1W36 - chains B and Y of the 4 polymer chains in the assembly; structure by X-ray diffraction, 3.10 A resolution.

# Chain B
Protein: Exodeoxyribonuclease V beta chain
Source organism: Escherichia coli
Notes: EC 3.1.11.5
Reference sequence: P08394 (EX5B_ECOLI); residues 1-1180 here = UniProt positions 1-1180
Sequence (1180 residues; numbered 1 to 1180; the number before each row is that of its first residue):
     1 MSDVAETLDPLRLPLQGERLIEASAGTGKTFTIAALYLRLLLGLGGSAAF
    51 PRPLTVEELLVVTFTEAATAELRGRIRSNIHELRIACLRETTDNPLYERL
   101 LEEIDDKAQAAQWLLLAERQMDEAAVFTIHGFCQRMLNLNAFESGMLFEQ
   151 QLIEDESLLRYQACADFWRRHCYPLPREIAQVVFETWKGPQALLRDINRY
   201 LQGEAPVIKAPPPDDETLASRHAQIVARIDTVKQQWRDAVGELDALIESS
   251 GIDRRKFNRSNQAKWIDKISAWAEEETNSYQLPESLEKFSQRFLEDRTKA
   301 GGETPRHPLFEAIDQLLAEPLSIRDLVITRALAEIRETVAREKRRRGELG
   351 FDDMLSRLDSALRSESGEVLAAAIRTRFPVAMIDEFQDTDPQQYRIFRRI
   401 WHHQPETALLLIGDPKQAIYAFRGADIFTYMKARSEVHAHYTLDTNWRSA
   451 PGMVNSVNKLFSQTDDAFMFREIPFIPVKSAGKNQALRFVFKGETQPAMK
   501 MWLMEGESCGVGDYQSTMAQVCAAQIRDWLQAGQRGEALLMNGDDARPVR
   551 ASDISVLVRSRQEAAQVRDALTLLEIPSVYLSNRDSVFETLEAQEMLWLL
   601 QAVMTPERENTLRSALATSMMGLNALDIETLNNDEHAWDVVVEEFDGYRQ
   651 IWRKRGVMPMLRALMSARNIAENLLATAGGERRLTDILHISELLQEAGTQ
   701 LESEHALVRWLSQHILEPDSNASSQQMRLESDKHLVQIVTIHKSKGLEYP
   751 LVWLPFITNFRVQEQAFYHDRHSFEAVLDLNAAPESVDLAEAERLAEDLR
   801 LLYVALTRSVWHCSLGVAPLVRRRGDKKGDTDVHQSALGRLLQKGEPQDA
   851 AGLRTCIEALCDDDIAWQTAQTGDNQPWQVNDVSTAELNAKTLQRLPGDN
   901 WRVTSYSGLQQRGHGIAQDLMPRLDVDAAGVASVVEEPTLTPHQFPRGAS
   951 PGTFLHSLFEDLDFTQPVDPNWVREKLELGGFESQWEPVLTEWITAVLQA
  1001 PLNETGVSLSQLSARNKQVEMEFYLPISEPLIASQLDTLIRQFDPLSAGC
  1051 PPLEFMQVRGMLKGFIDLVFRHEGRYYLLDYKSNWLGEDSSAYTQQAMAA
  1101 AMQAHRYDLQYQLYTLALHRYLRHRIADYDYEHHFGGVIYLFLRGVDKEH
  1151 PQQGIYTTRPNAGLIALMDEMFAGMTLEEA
Unresolved in the structure: 289-304, 1175-1180
Curated features (UniProtKB/Swiss-Prot):
  - DNA-binding region: Ile252 to Arg254, Val511, Gly512, Ser560, Arg561, Arg761
  - active site: Asp1080 (For nuclease activity)
  - binding site (ATP): Ala23 to Thr30, Trp447
  - binding site (Mg(2+)): His956, Asp1067, Asp1080, Tyr1081
  - mutagenesis: Lys29 (K29Q: Subunit loses ATPase and 3'-5' helicase activity, holoenzyme has 3-5 fold less helicase activity, 20-fold less processivity), Tyr803 (Y803H: Large decrease in recombination, loss of Chi hotspot activity, decreased RecB helicase rate, retains nuclease activity but not Chi-sequence specificity, does not load RecA), Val804 (V804E: Large decrease in recombination, loss of Chi hotspot activity, decreased RecB helicase rate, retains nuclease activity but not Chi-sequence specificity, does not load RecA), Thr807 (T807I: In recB-2109; absence of nuclease modification at Chi sites), Asp1067 (D1067A: Subunit loses nuclease activity), Asp1080 (D1080A: Loss of holoenzyme nuclease activity, retains full helicase activity, does not act at Chi, no loading of RecA on ssDNA and no recombinational repair)
Ion coordination: Ca2+: His956, Asp1067, Asp1080, Tyr1081
From the paper describing this entry:
  - catalytic residues: Glu1020, Asp1067, Asp1080, Lys1082
  - Ca2+ coordination: His956, Asp1067, Asp1080, Tyr1081

# Chain Y
Molecule: DNA hairpin
Sequence (43 nucleotides; numbered 1 to 43; the number before each row is that of its first residue):
     1 TCTAATGCGAGCACTGCTATTCCCTAGCAGTGCTCGCATTAGA
Unresolved in the structure: 20-24

# How chain B and chain Y interact
Residue-residue contacts - 37 pairs, chain B then chain Y:
  Ile247(B) - DT18(Y)  phosphate contact
  Ser249(B) - DC17(Y)  base contact
  Ser250(B) - DA29(Y)  sugar contact
  Ile252(B) - DG16(Y)  sugar contact
  Asp253(B) - DC17(Y)  phosphate contact
  Arg254(B) - DG16(Y)  salt bridge to the phosphate
  Asn258(B) - DT31(Y)  phosphate contact
  Lys288(B) - DA29(Y)  phosphate contact
  Lys288(B) - DG30(Y)  salt bridge to the phosphate
  Tyr420(B) - DA43(Y)  sugar contact
  Phe422(B) - DG42(Y)  stacking on the base
  Phe422(B) - DA43(Y)  base contact
  Arg423(B) - DA43(Y)  hydrogen bond to the base
  Gly510(B) - DA38(Y)  phosphate contact
  Val511(B) - DA38(Y)  hydrogen bond to the phosphate
  Gly512(B) - DA38(Y)  hydrogen bond to the phosphate
  Arg559(B) - DA41(Y)  base contact
  Arg559(B) - DG42(Y)  base contact
  Ser560(B) - DA41(Y)  base contact
  Ser560(B) - DG42(Y)  phosphate contact
  Arg561(B) - DG42(Y)  hydrogen bond to the phosphate
  Gln562(B) - DT40(Y)  hydrogen bond to the base
  Ser582(B) - DA43(Y)  phosphate contact
  Thr740(B) - DG42(Y)  phosphate contact
  Thr740(B) - DA43(Y)  hydrogen bond to the phosphate
  His742(B) - DG42(Y)  phosphate contact
  Lys743(B) - DA43(Y)  phosphate contact
  Phe760(B) - DA41(Y)  base contact
  Arg761(B) - DT39(Y)  salt bridge to the phosphate
  Arg761(B) - DT40(Y)  hydrogen bond to the phosphate
  Arg761(B) - DA41(Y)  hydrogen bond to the base
  Arg822(B) - DA38(Y)  hydrogen bond to the phosphate
  Arg822(B) - DT39(Y)  salt bridge to the phosphate
  Arg824(B) - DC8(Y)  base contact
  Arg824(B) - DG9(Y)  hydrogen bond to the sugar
  Arg824(B) - DA10(Y)  salt bridge to the phosphate
  Asp826(B) - DG11(Y)  phosphate contact
Other interface residues (no listed pair), chain B (31 interface residues in all): Phe257, Tyr580, Arg584, Glu797
Other interface residues (no listed pair), chain Y (17 interface residues in all): DT15

# In short
31 residues of chain B face 17 of chain Y across their interface; the contacts include 10 hydrogen bonds, 5
salt bridges and 1 aromatic stacking contact. Polar pairs include Arg423(B)-DA43(Y), Gln562(B)-DT40(Y) and
Arg761(B)-DA41(Y). The paper reports catalytic residues Glu1020(B), Asp1067(B) and Asp1080(B) among others;
Ca2+ coordination by His956(B), Asp1067(B) and Asp1080(B) among others.
Chain B is Exodeoxyribonuclease V beta chain (Escherichia coli) and chain Y is DNA hairpin; the structure,
RecBCD:DNA complex, was determined by X-ray diffraction.
